4APB - chains B and C of the 4 polymer chains in the assembly; structure by X-ray diffraction, 1.94 A resolution.

# Chain B (and C)
Protein: Fumarate hydratase class II
Organism: Mycobacterium tuberculosis
Notes: EC 4.2.1.2; chain C of this document is another copy of the same molecule, construct and numbering; everything in this record applies to it too
Reference sequence: O53446 (FUMC_MYCTU); numbering as in UniProt (aligned over 2-474)
Sequence (474 residues; each row starts with the number of its first residue):
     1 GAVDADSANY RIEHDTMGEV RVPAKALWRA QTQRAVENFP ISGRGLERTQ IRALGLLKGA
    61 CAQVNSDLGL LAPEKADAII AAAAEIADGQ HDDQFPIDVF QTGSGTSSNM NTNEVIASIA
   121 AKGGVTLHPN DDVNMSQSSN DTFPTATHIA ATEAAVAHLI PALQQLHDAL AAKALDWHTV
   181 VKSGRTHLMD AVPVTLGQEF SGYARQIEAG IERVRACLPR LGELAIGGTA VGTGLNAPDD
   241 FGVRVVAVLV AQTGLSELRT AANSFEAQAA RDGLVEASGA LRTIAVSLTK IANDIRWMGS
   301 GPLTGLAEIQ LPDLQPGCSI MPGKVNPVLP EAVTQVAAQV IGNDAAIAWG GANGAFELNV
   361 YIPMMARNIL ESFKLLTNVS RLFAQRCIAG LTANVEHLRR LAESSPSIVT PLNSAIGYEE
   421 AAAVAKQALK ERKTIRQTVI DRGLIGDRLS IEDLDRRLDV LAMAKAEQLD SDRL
Disordered / not traced: 1-8, 469-474
Sequence notes: expression tag (1); engineered mutation Cys318 (Ser in O53446)
Bound ions: Ca2+ near Gly124 (its only coordinating residue here)
Small-molecule neighbours:
  - fumaric acid (FUM), molecule 1: Thr106, Ser138, Ser139, Asn140, Leu358
  - fumaric acid (FUM), molecule 2: Gly317, Cys318, Ser319, Ile320, Met321, Lys324, Asn326
Reported in the primary citation:
  - mutagenesis - S318C: abolished catalytic activity on fumarate
  - catalytic residues: His187 (citing earlier work)

# Chain B / chain C interface
Pairs across the interface (102; chain B residue first):
  Ser183(B) with Thr304(C)
  Arg185(B) with Thr304(C), hydrogen bond (side chain-backbone)
  Thr186(B) with Met321(C); Lys324(C), hydrogen bond (backbone-side chain)
  His187(B) with Lys324(C); Asn326(C), hydrogen bond; Pro327(C); Glu331(C), salt bridge
  Leu188(B) with Arg296(C); Trp297(C), hydrophobic; Ser300(C); Gly301(C), hydrogen bond (backbone-backbone)
  Met189(B) with Gly299(C); Ser300(C); Gly301(C); Lys324(C); Val325(C); Asn326(C); Pro327(C)
  Asp190(B) with Gly301(C), hydrogen bond (backbone-backbone); Pro302(C); Leu303(C), hydrogen bond (side chain-backbone); Thr304(C), hydrogen bond; Lys324(C)
  Ala191(B) with Met321(C), hydrophobic
  Val192(B) with Met321(C)
  Arg296(B) with Leu188(C)
  Trp297(B) with Leu188(C), hydrophobic; Trp297(C)
  Gly299(B) with Met189(C)
  Ser300(B) with Leu188(C); Met189(C)
  Gly301(B) with Leu188(C), hydrogen bond (backbone-backbone); Met189(C); Asp190(C), hydrogen bond (backbone-backbone)
  Pro302(B) with Asp190(C)
  Leu303(B) with Asp190(C), hydrogen bond (backbone-side chain); Leu401(C); Ser404(C); Pro406(C), hydrophobic
  Thr304(B) with Ser183(C); Arg185(C), hydrogen bond (backbone-side chain); Asp190(C), hydrogen bond; Leu306(C); Leu401(C); Ser404(C)
  Leu306(B) with Thr304(C); Gly305(C)
  Cys318(B) with Tyr418(C), hydrogen bond (backbone-side chain)
  Ser319(B) with Tyr418(C)
  Ile320(B) with Thr410(C); Asn413(C), hydrogen bond (backbone-side chain)
  Met321(B) with Thr186(C); Ala191(C), hydrophobic; Val192(C); Ser407(C); Thr410(C)
  Pro322(B) with Thr410(C); Asn413(C); Tyr418(C); Ala421(C), hydrophobic; Ala422(C); Ala425(C)
  Gly323(B) with Ala422(C); Lys426(C)
  Lys324(B) with Thr186(C), hydrogen bond (side chain-backbone); His187(C); Met189(C); Asp190(C); Ser407(C)
  Val325(B) with Met189(C)
  Asn326(B) with His187(C), hydrogen bond; Met189(C)
  Pro327(B) with His187(C); Met189(C)
  Glu331(B) with His187(C), salt bridge
  Ala348(B) with Trp349(C)
  Trp349(B) with Ala348(C); Trp349(C), hydrophobic; Ala352(C), hydrophobic
  Ala352(B) with Trp349(C), hydrophobic
  Asn353(B) with Asn353(C)
  Leu401(B) with Leu303(C); Thr304(C)
  Ser404(B) with Leu303(C); Thr304(C)
  Pro406(B) with Leu303(C), hydrophobic
  Ser407(B) with Met321(C); Lys324(C)
  Val409(B) with Pro322(C)
  Thr410(B) with Ile320(C); Met321(C); Pro322(C)
  Asn413(B) with Ile320(C), hydrogen bond (side chain-backbone); Pro322(C)
  Tyr418(B) with Cys318(C), hydrogen bond (side chain-backbone); Ser319(C); Pro322(C)
  Ala421(B) with Pro322(C), hydrophobic
  Ala422(B) with Pro322(C); Gly323(C)
  Ala425(B) with Pro322(C)
Also at the interface, not in a pair above, chain B (46 interface residues in all): Gly305, Ser405
Also at the interface, not in a pair above, chain C (47 interface residues in all): Ser405, Val409

# Summary
Chain B and chain C form an interface of 46 and 47 residues respectively; the contacts include 18 hydrogen
bonds and 2 salt bridges. Polar contacts include His187(B)-Glu331(C), Arg185(B)-Thr304(C) and
Thr186(B)-Lys324(C). Ligands of chain B: fumaric acid. From the paper: the catalytic residue His187(B); S318C
of chain B abolishes catalytic activity on fumarate.
Both chains are Fumarate hydratase class II (Mycobacterium tuberculosis). Entry 4APB (Crystal structure of
Mycobacterium tuberculosis fumarase (Rv1098c) S318C in complex with fumarate) was determined by X-ray
diffraction, deposited together with 4ADL, 4ADM and 4APA.
